PDB entry 7SQ6 | electron microscopy, 2.32 A resolution | chains C and D of the 4 polymer chains in the assembly

Chain C (and D):
Protein: Mucolipin-1
From: Mus musculus
Notes: chain D of this document is another copy of the same molecule, construct and numbering; everything in this record applies to it too
UniProtKB: Q99J21 (MCLN1_MOUSE); numbering as in UniProt (aligned over 1-580)
Amino-acid sequence (580 residues; each row starts with the number of its first residue):
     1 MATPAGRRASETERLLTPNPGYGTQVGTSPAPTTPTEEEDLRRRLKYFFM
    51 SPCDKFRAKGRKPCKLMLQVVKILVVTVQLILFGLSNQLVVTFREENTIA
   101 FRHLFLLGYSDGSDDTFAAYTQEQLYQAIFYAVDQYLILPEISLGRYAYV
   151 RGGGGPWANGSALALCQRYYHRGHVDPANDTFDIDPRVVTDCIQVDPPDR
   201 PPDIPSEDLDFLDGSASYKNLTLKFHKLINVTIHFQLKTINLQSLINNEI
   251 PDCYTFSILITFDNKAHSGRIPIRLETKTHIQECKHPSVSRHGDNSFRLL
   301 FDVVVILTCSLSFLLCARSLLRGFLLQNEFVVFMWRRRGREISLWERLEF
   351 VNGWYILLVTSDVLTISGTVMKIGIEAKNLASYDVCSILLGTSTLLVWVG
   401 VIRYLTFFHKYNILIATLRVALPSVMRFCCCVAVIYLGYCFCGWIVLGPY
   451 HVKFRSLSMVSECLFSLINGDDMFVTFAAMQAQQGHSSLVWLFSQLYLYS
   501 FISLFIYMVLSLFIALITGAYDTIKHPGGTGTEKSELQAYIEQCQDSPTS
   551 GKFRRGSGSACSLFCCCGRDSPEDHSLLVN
Disordered / not traced: 1-39, 199-215, 292-295, 528-580
Covalently attached groups: N-acetylglucosamine (NAG) linked to Asn230
Small-molecule neighbours: AQV (2-{2-oxo-2-[(4S)-2,2,4-trimethyl-3,4-dihydroquinolin-1(2H)-yl]ethyl}-1H-isoindole-1,3(2H)-dione): Cys429, Val432, Ala433, Tyr436, Ser461, Phe465, Ile468, Phe505, Val509, Leu510, Phe513

How chain C and chain D interact:
Contacting residue pairs (133):
  Thr116(C) - Asp111(D)
  Ala119(C) - Leu144(D)
  Tyr120(C) - Ile99(D)
  Tyr120(C) - Ala100(D)  hydrophobic
  Tyr120(C) - His103(D)  hydrogen bond
  Tyr120(C) - Leu104(D)
  Tyr120(C) - Asp111(D)
  Tyr120(C) - Leu144(D)
  Thr121(C) - Ile142(D)
  Thr121(C) - Leu144(D)
  Gln122(C) - Pro140(D)
  Gln122(C) - Glu141(D)  hydrogen bond (side chain-backbone)
  Gln122(C) - Ile142(D)  hydrogen bond (backbone-backbone)
  Gln122(C) - Ser143(D)  hydrogen bond (side chain-backbone)
  Gln122(C) - Leu144(D)
  Arg172(C) - Ser290(D)  hydrogen bond
  Val175(C) - Arg146(D)  hydrogen bond (backbone-side chain)
  Val175(C) - Ile240(D)  hydrophobic
  Val175(C) - Leu242(D)  hydrophobic
  Pro177(C) - Arg146(D)
  Pro177(C) - Ala148(D)  hydrophobic
  Pro177(C) - Lys238(D)
  Ala178(C) - Ala148(D)
  Asn179(C) - His286(D)
  Asp180(C) - Lys238(D)  salt bridge
  Asp180(C) - Cys253(D)  hydrogen bond
  Asp180(C) - Cys284(D)
  Asp180(C) - Lys285(D)  hydrogen bond (backbone-backbone)
  Asp180(C) - His286(D)  hydrogen bond (backbone-backbone)
  Thr181(C) - Ile240(D)
  Thr181(C) - His286(D)  hydrogen bond
  Phe182(C) - Ile240(D)  hydrophobic
  Phe182(C) - Ile250(D)  hydrophobic
  Phe182(C) - Pro251(D)
  Phe182(C) - Cys284(D)  hydrophobic
  Phe182(C) - His286(D)  hydrogen bond (backbone-backbone)
  Phe182(C) - Pro287(D)  hydrophobic
  Phe182(C) - Ser288(D)  hydrogen bond (backbone-backbone)
  Phe182(C) - Val289(D)  hydrophobic
  Asp183(C) - Ser288(D)  hydrogen bond
  Ile184(C) - Leu242(D)  hydrophobic
  Ile184(C) - Leu245(D)  hydrophobic
  Ile184(C) - Ser288(D)  hydrogen bond (backbone-backbone)
  Ile184(C) - Val289(D)
  Ile184(C) - Ser290(D)  hydrogen bond (backbone-backbone)
  Phe225(C) - Leu144(D)  hydrophobic
  His226(C) - Arg146(D)
  Lys265(C) - Gln243(D)
  Ala266(C) - Phe93(D)
  Ala266(C) - Gln243(D)
  His267(C) - Phe93(D)
  His267(C) - Leu242(D)
  Ser268(C) - Glu96(D)
  Ser268(C) - Asn97(D)
  Ser268(C) - Ala100(D)
  Ser268(C) - Tyr147(D)  hydrogen bond (backbone-side chain)
  Gly269(C) - Ala100(D)
  Gly269(C) - Leu144(D)
  Gly269(C) - Gly145(D)
  Gly269(C) - Tyr147(D)
  Arg270(C) - Glu96(D)  salt bridge
  Ile271(C) - Leu144(D)  hydrophobic
  Arg427(C) - Lys410(D)
  Arg427(C) - Tyr411(D)
  Cys431(C) - Ile402(D)
  Cys431(C) - Tyr411(D)
  Cys431(C) - Leu414(D)  hydrophobic
  Val434(C) - Trp398(D)
  Val434(C) - Val401(D)  hydrophobic
  Val434(C) - Ile402(D)  hydrophobic
  Ile435(C) - Ile402(D)  hydrophobic
  Ile435(C) - Leu414(D)  hydrophobic
  Leu437(C) - Trp398(D)  hydrophobic
  Gly438(C) - Leu395(D)
  Gly438(C) - Trp398(D)
  Tyr439(C) - Leu395(D)
  Phe441(C) - Thr77(D)
  Phe441(C) - Leu80(D)
  Phe441(C) - Trp398(D)  hydrophobic
  Cys442(C) - Gly391(D)  hydrogen bond (side chain-backbone)
  Trp444(C) - Ile81(D)  hydrophobic
  Ile445(C) - Leu80(D)
  Ile445(C) - Gly84(D)
  Ile445(C) - Asn87(D)
  Val446(C) - Ser387(D)
  Val446(C) - Gly391(D)
  Pro449(C) - Asn87(D)
  Pro449(C) - Gln88(D)
  Pro449(C) - Val91(D)  hydrophobic
  Tyr450(C) - Val91(D)
  Tyr450(C) - Arg94(D)
  Gly470(C) - Asp471(D)
  Asp471(C) - Asp471(D)
  Asp472(C) - Asp471(D)  hydrogen bond (backbone-side chain)
  Met473(C) - Ser466(D)
  Met473(C) - Asn469(D)
  Met473(C) - Asp471(D)  hydrogen bond (backbone-side chain)
  Phe474(C) - Lys453(D)
  Phe474(C) - Cys463(D)  hydrophobic
  Phe474(C) - Ser466(D)
  Phe474(C) - Asp471(D)  hydrogen bond (backbone-side chain)
  Phe474(C) - Asp472(D)
  Phe477(C) - Glu462(D)
  Gln481(C) - Ser458(D)  hydrogen bond
  Gln481(C) - Met459(D)
  Gln481(C) - Glu462(D)  hydrogen bond
  His486(C) - Glu95(D)  salt bridge
  Ser487(C) - Asp384(D)  hydrogen bond
  Leu489(C) - Asp384(D)
  Leu489(C) - Val385(D)  hydrophobic
  Leu489(C) - Ile388(D)
  Val490(C) - Asp384(D)
  Trp491(C) - Ser458(D)
  Phe493(C) - Ile388(D)  hydrophobic
  Phe493(C) - Thr392(D)
  Gln495(C) - Glu462(D)
  Tyr499(C) - Ser461(D)  hydrogen bond
  Tyr499(C) - Glu462(D)
  Tyr499(C) - Phe465(D)  hydrophobic
  Ile502(C) - Phe465(D)  hydrophobic
  Tyr507(C) - Phe465(D)
  Tyr507(C) - Asn469(D)  hydrogen bond
  Tyr507(C) - Leu510(D)  hydrophobic
  Tyr507(C) - Phe513(D)  hydrophobic
  Tyr507(C) - Ile514(D)
  Tyr507(C) - Ile517(D)
  Met508(C) - Leu418(D)  hydrophobic
  Ser511(C) - Ile514(D)
  Leu512(C) - Leu414(D)  hydrophobic
  Leu512(C) - Thr417(D)
  Leu512(C) - Tyr521(D)  hydrophobic
  Ala515(C) - Tyr521(D)  hydrophobic
  Leu516(C) - Tyr521(D)
Other interface residues (no listed pair), chain C (72 interface residues in all): Leu125, Tyr170, Asp176, Asp185, Pro186, Phe428, Cys430, Gly448, Arg455, Val475, Ile506, Val509
Other interface residues (no listed pair), chain D (82 interface residues in all): Thr239, Asn241, Arg291, Thr394, Val399, Leu405, Ile413, Ser456, Ile468, Thr518

Summary:
The interface between chain C and chain D involves 72 residues on one side and 82 on the other; the contacts
include 25 hydrogen bonds and 3 salt bridges. Among the polar pairs are Asp180(C)-Lys238(D),
Arg270(C)-Glu96(D) and His486(C)-Glu95(D). Bound to chain C: compound AQV.
Chain C and chain D are both Mucolipin-1 (Mus musculus); the structure, Cryo-EM structure of mouse agonist
ML-SA1-bound TRPML1 channel at 2.32 Angstrom resolution, was determined by electron microscopy, deposited
together with 7SQ7, 7SQ8 and 7SQ9.
